Entry 7TA4 (X-ray diffraction, 1.78 A resolution); this record covers chains A and B of the 4 polymer chains in the assembly.

[Chain A (and B)]
Name: 3C-like proteinase
Source organism: Severe acute respiratory syndrome coronavirus 2
Notes: EC 3.4.22.69; chain B of this document is another copy of the same molecule, construct and numbering; everything in this record applies to it too
UniProt: P0DTD1 (R1AB_SARS2); residues 1-306 here correspond to UniProt positions 3264-3569 (UniProt number = residue number + 3263)
Chain sequence (306 residues; row label = number of the first residue in the row):
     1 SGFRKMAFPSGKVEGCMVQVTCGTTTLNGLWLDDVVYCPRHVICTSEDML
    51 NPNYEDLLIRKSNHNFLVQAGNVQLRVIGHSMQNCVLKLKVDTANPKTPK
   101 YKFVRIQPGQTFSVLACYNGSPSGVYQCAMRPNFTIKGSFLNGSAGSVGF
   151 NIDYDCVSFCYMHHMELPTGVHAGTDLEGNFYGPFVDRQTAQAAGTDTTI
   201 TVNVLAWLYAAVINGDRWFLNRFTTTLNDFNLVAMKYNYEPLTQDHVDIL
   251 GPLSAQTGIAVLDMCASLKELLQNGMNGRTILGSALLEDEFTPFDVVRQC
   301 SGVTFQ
Unresolved in the structure: 304-306 (chain B: 305-306)
Sequence notes: engineered mutation Ala-145 (Cys3408 in P0DTD1)
Swiss-Prot annotation at these positions:
  - active site: His-41 (For 3CL-PRO activity)
  - site: Gln-306 (Cleavage)
  - cross-link (Glycyl lysine isopeptide (Lys-Gly)): Lys-5 (interchain with G-Cter in ubiquitin), Lys-90 (interchain with G-Cter in ubiquitin)
What the authors report for this chain:
  - catalytic residues: His-41
  - contacts within the chain: His-41/His-164 (water-mediated contact), His-41/Asp-187 (water-mediated contact)
  - self-association interface (contacts with another copy of this molecule); pairs are residue here / residue on that copy: Ser-1/Phe-140, Ser-1/Glu-166
  - binding site for Nonstructural protein 9/10: Thr-24, Thr-25, Thr-26, Leu-27, His-41, Phe-140, Asn-142, Gly-143, Ser-144, His-163, Met-165, Glu-166, Leu-167, Gln-189, Gln-192
  - specificity-determining residues: His-163

[Interface between chain A and chain B]
Residue-residue contacts (83):
  Ser-1(A) / Gly-138(B)
  Ser-1(A) / Ser-139(B)
  Ser-1(A) / Phe-140(B)  hydrogen bond (backbone-backbone)
  Ser-1(A) / Glu-166(B)  hydrogen bond (backbone-side chain)
  Ser-1(A) / Gly-170(B)
  Ser-1(A) / His-172(B)  hydrogen bond (backbone-side chain)
  Gly-2(A) / Gly-138(B)
  Gly-2(A) / Ser-139(B)  hydrogen bond (backbone-side chain)
  Arg-4(A) / Tyr-126(B)
  Arg-4(A) / Gln-127(B)  hydrogen bond (side chain-backbone)
  Arg-4(A) / Cys-128(B)
  Arg-4(A) / Lys-137(B)  hydrogen bond (side chain-backbone)
  Arg-4(A) / Gly-138(B)
  Arg-4(A) / Ser-139(B)
  Lys-5(A) / Tyr-126(B)
  Met-6(A) / Gly-124(B)
  Met-6(A) / Val-125(B)
  Ala-7(A) / Gly-124(B)
  Ala-7(A) / Val-125(B)  hydrogen bond (backbone-backbone)
  Phe-8(A) / Val-125(B)
  Pro-9(A) / Ser-10(B)
  Pro-9(A) / Glu-14(B)
  Pro-9(A) / Pro-122(B)  hydrophobic
  Pro-9(A) / Ser-123(B)
  Ser-10(A) / Pro-9(B)
  Ser-10(A) / Ser-10(B)  hydrogen bond (backbone-side chain)
  Ser-10(A) / Glu-14(B)  hydrogen bond (backbone-side chain)
  Gly-11(A) / Gly-11(B)
  Gly-11(A) / Glu-14(B)  hydrogen bond (backbone-side chain)
  Glu-14(A) / Pro-9(B)
  Glu-14(A) / Ser-10(B)  hydrogen bond (side chain-backbone)
  Glu-14(A) / Gly-11(B)  hydrogen bond (side chain-backbone)
  Tyr-118(A) / Thr-304(B)
  Ser-121(A) / Thr-304(B)  hydrogen bond (backbone-side chain)
  Pro-122(A) / Pro-9(B)  hydrophobic
  Pro-122(A) / Thr-304(B)
  Ser-123(A) / Pro-9(B)
  Ser-123(A) / Arg-298(B)  hydrogen bond (backbone-side chain)
  Ser-123(A) / Val-303(B)  hydrogen bond (side chain-backbone)
  Ser-123(A) / Thr-304(B)
  Gly-124(A) / Met-6(B)
  Gly-124(A) / Ala-7(B)
  Gly-124(A) / Pro-9(B)
  Gly-124(A) / Arg-298(B)
  Val-125(A) / Met-6(B)
  Val-125(A) / Ala-7(B)  hydrogen bond (backbone-backbone)
  Val-125(A) / Phe-8(B)
  Val-125(A) / Val-125(B)  hydrophobic
  Tyr-126(A) / Arg-4(B)
  Tyr-126(A) / Lys-5(B)
  Tyr-126(A) / Met-6(B)  hydrophobic
  Gln-127(A) / Arg-4(B)  hydrogen bond (backbone-side chain)
  Cys-128(A) / Arg-4(B)  hydrogen bond
  Lys-137(A) / Arg-4(B)  hydrogen bond (backbone-side chain)
  Gly-138(A) / Ser-1(B)
  Gly-138(A) / Gly-2(B)
  Ser-139(A) / Ser-1(B)
  Ser-139(A) / Gly-2(B)  hydrogen bond (side chain-backbone)
  Ser-139(A) / Met-6(B)
  Ser-139(A) / Gln-299(B)  hydrogen bond
  Phe-140(A) / Ser-1(B)  hydrogen bond (backbone-backbone)
  Leu-141(A) / Gln-299(B)
  Leu-141(A) / Cys-300(B)
  Leu-141(A) / Ser-301(B)
  Leu-141(A) / Gly-302(B)
  Glu-166(A) / Ser-1(B)  hydrogen bond
  Gly-170(A) / Ser-1(B)
  His-172(A) / Ser-1(B)  hydrogen bond (side chain-backbone)
  Gly-283(A) / Leu-286(B)
  Ala-285(A) / Ala-285(B)  hydrophobic
  Ala-285(A) / Leu-286(B)  hydrophobic
  Leu-286(A) / Gly-283(B)
  Leu-286(A) / Ala-285(B)
  Glu-290(A) / Arg-4(B)  salt bridge
  Arg-298(A) / Ser-123(B)  hydrogen bond (side chain-backbone)
  Arg-298(A) / Gly-124(B)
  Gln-299(A) / Ser-139(B)  hydrogen bond
  Gln-299(A) / Leu-141(B)
  Cys-300(A) / Leu-141(B)
  Ser-301(A) / Leu-141(B)
  Gly-302(A) / Leu-141(B)
  Val-303(A) / Tyr-118(B)  hydrophobic
  Val-303(A) / Ser-123(B)
Interface residues without a listed pair, chain A (42 interface residues in all): Phe-3, Leu-115, Thr-280, Ser-284
Interface residues without a listed pair, chain B (41 interface residues in all): Phe-3, Leu-115, Thr-280, Ser-284

[Overview]
The interface between chain A and chain B involves 42 residues on one side and 41 on the other, with 26
hydrogen bonds and 1 salt bridge. Polar pairs include Glu-290(A)/Arg-4(B), Ser-1(A)/Glu-166(B) and
Ser-1(A)/His-172(B). From the paper: the catalytic residue His-41(A); a binding site for Nonstructural protein
9/10 at Thr-24(A), Thr-25(A) and Thr-26(A) among others.
Chain A and chain B are both 3C-like proteinase (Severe acute respiratory syndrome coronavirus 2); the
structure, Co-crystal structure of SARS-CoV-2 Mpro C145A with substrate peptide 9/10, was determined by X-ray
diffraction together with 7MB4, 7MB5, 7MB6, 7MB7, 7MB8, 7MB9 and 8 further entries from the same study.
